PDB entry 6HZ4 | electron microscopy, 3.60 A resolution | chains M and N of the 8 polymer chains in the assembly

Chain M (and N):
Molecule: Protein McrC
From: Escherichia coli (strain K12)
Notes: fragment: Nuclease domain; chain N of this document is another copy of the same molecule, construct and numbering; everything in this record applies to it too
UniProtKB: P15006 (MCRC_ECOLI); residue numbers follow UniProt; this construct covers 1-348
Chain sequence (348 residues; numbered 1 to 348; the number before each row is that of its first residue):
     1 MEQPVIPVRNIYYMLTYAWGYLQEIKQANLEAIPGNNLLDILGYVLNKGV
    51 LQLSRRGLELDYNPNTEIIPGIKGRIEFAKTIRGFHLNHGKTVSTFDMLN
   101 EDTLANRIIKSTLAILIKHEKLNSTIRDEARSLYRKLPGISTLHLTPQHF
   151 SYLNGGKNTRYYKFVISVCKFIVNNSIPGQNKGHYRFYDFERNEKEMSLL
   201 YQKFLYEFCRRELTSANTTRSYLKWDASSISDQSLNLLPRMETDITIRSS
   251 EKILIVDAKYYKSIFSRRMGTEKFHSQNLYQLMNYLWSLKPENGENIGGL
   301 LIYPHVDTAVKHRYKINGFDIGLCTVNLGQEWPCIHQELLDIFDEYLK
Not modelled in the structure: 1-2, 22-27, 268-271 (chain N: 1-192, 268-271)
What the authors report for this chain:
  - catalytic residues: Asp244, Asp257, Lys259 (proposed by the authors, not directly observed)

Interface between chain M and chain N:
Residue-residue contacts (50):
  Trp225(M) with Ile316(N), hydrophobic
  Asp226(M) with Ile316(N); Asn317(N)
  Ala227(M) with Lys315(N); Ile316(N), hydrogen bond (backbone-backbone)
  Ser228(M) with Lys315(N), hydrogen bond (backbone-backbone)
  Ser229(M) with Tyr314(N)
  Ser231(M) with His312(N)
  Asp232(M) with Tyr314(N)
  Leu235(M) with Tyr314(N), hydrophobic
  Asn236(M) with Glu272(N)
  Leu237(M) with Phe274(N); Ser276(N); His312(N); Tyr314(N)
  Leu238(M) with Leu279(N), hydrophobic
  Pro239(M) with Ser276(N); Leu279(N); Tyr280(N)
  Arg240(M) with Tyr280(N), hydrogen bond (backbone-side chain)
  Met241(M) with Tyr280(N)
  Phe274(M) with Leu237(N)
  Ser276(M) with Pro239(N)
  Leu279(M) with Leu238(N), hydrophobic
  Tyr280(M) with Pro239(N); Arg240(N); Met241(N); Tyr280(N); Gln281(N); Asn284(N)
  Gln281(M) with Tyr280(N)
  Met283(M) with Asn284(N)
  Asn284(M) with Tyr280(N), hydrogen bond (side chain-backbone); Met283(N); Asn284(N), hydrogen bond
  Trp287(M) with Trp287(N), hydrophobic
  His312(M) with Ser231(N); Leu237(N)
  Arg313(M) with Ser229(N); Ser231(N)
  Tyr314(M) with Ser229(N); Asp232(N), hydrogen bond; Leu238(N), hydrophobic
  Lys315(M) with Ala227(N); Ser228(N)
  Ile316(M) with Trp225(N), hydrophobic; Asp226(N); Ala227(N), hydrophobic
  Asn317(M) with Asp226(N)
  Leu323(M) with Leu237(N), hydrophobic
Interface residues without a listed pair, chain M (30 interface residues in all): Tyr285
Interface residues without a listed pair, chain N (30 interface residues in all): Leu235, Tyr285, Arg313, Leu323

In short:
The chain M/chain N interface involves 30 residues from each chain, with 6 hydrogen bonds. Polar pairs include
Arg240(M)-Tyr280(N), Asn284(M)-Tyr280(N) and Asn284(M)-Asn284(N). The paper reports catalytic residues
Asp244(M), Asp257(M) and Lys259(M).
Both chains are Protein McrC (Escherichia coli (strain K12)). Entry 6HZ4 (Structure of McrBC without DNA
binding domains (one half of the full complex)) was determined by electron microscopy together with 6HZ5,
6HZ6, 6HZ7, 6HZ8 and 6HZ9 from the same study.
